Entry 8JX3 (electron microscopy, 2.20 A resolution); this record covers chains A and C of the 14 polymer chains in the assembly.

# Chain A (and C)
Molecule: alpha hemolysin fused with spy-catcher
Organism: Staphylococcus aureus
Notes: chain C of this document is another copy of the same molecule, construct and numbering; everything in this record applies to it too
UniProt: P09616 (HLA_STAAU); residues 1-293 here correspond to UniProt positions 27-319 (UniProt number = residue number + 26)
Amino-acid sequence (421 residues; row label = number of the first residue in the row; numbering starts at 0):
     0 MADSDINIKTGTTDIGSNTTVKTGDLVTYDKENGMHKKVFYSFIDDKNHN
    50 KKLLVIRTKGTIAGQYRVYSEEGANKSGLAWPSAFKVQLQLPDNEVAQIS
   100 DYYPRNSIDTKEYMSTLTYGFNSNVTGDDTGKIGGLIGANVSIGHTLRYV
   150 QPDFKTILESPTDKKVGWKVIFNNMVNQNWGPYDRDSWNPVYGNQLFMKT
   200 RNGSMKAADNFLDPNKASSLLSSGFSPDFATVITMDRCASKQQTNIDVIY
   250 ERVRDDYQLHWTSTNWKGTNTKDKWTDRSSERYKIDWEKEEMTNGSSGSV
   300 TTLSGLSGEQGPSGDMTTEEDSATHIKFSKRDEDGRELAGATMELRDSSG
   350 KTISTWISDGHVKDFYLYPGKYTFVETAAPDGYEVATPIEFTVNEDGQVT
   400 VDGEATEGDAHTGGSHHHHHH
Unresolved in the structure: 0, 294-420
Sequence notes: initiating methionine (0); engineered mutation Ser-122 (Gly148 in P09616), Arg-147 (Lys173 in P09616), Cys-237 (Lys263 in P09616); expression tag (294-420)

# Chain A / chain C interface
Residue-residue contacts (5; chain A residue first):
  Asp-4(A) / Lys-58(C)
  Asn-6(A) / Phe-39(C)
  Asn-6(A) / Lys-58(C)  hydrogen bond
  Tyr-112(A) / Asn-178(C)
  Ser-114(A) / Asn-178(C)
Other interface residues (no listed pair), chain A (5 interface residues in all): Ile-5
Other interface residues (no listed pair), chain C (5 interface residues in all): Lys-37, Arg-56

# In short
The chain A/chain C interface involves 5 residues from each chain; the contacts include 1 hydrogen bond. Its
one hydrogen-bonded contact is Asn-6(A)/Lys-58(C).
Chain A and chain C are both alpha hemolysin fused with spy-catcher (Staphylococcus aureus); the structure,
alpha-Hemolysin(G122S/K147R/K237C)-SpyTag/SpyCatcher head to head 14-mer, was determined by electron
microscopy.
